Entry 8HCL (X-ray diffraction, 1.99 A resolution); this record covers chains C and A of the 3 polymer chains in the assembly.

# Chain C
Molecule: 12-nt DNA strand
Sequence (12 nucleotides; row label = number of the first residue in the row; numbers below 1 keep their minus sign (DT-10 is residue -10)):
   -10 TGAAGTGAAA GT

# Chain A
Molecule: Interferon regulatory factor 10
From: Danio rerio
UniProt: A8E5I1 (A8E5I1_DANRE); residues 2-110 here correspond to UniProt positions 8-116 (UniProt number = residue number + 6)
Amino-acid sequence (109 residues; row label = number of the first residue in the row):
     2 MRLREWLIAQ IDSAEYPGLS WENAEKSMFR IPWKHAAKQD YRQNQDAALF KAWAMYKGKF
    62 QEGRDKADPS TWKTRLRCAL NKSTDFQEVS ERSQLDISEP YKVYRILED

# Interface between chain C and chain A
Pairs across the interface - 13 pairs, chain C then chain A:
  DA-7(C) - His36(A)  sugar contact
  DA-7(C) - Ala37(A)  hydrogen bond to the phosphate
  DG-6(C) - Lys35(A)  phosphate contact
  DG-6(C) - His36(A)  sugar contact
  DG-6(C) - Ala37(A)  hydrogen bond to the phosphate
  DG-6(C) - Ser71(A)  phosphate contact
  DG-6(C) - Lys74(A)  salt bridge to the phosphate
  DT-5(C) - Trp34(A)  hydrogen bond to the phosphate
  DT-5(C) - Thr75(A)  base contact
  DT-5(C) - Arg78(A)  salt bridge to the phosphate
  DG-4(C) - Arg78(A)  salt bridge to the phosphate
  DG-4(C) - Asn82(A)  phosphate contact
  DA-3(C) - Cys79(A)  base contact
Also at the interface, not in a pair above, chain A (11 interface residues in all): Ala38

# Summary
Chain C and chain A form an interface of 5 and 11 residues respectively, with 3 hydrogen bonds and 3 salt
bridges. Polar pairs include DA-7(C)-Ala37(A), DG-6(C)-Ala37(A) and DT-5(C)-Trp34(A).
Here chain C is a 12-nt DNA strand and chain A is Interferon regulatory factor 10 (Danio rerio). Entry 8HCL
(zebrafish IRF-10 DBD complex with DNA) was determined by X-ray diffraction (same publication as 8HCM and
8HCS).
